7E14 - chains B and R of the 5 polymer chains in the assembly; structure by electron microscopy, 2.90 A resolution.

# Chain B
Name: Guanine nucleotide-binding protein G(I)/G(S)/G(T) subunit beta-1
Organism: Bos taurus
UniProtKB: P62871 (GBB1_BOVIN); residue numbers follow UniProt; this construct covers 2-340
Sequence (345 residues; row label = number of the first residue in the row; numbers below 1 keep their minus sign (Met-4 is residue -4)):
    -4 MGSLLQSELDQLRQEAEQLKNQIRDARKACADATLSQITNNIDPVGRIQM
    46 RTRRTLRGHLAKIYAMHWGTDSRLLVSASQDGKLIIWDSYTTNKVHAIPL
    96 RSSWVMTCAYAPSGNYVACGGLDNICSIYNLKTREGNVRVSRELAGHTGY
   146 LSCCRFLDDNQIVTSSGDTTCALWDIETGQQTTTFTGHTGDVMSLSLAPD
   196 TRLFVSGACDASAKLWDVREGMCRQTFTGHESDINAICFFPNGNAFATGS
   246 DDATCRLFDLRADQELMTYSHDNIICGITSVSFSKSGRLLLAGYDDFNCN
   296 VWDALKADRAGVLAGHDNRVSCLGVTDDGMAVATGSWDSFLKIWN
Unresolved in the structure: -4 to 2
Differences from the reference sequence: initiating methionine (-4); expression tag (-3 to 1)
Curated features (UniProtKB/Swiss-Prot):
  - modified residue: Ser2 (N-acetylserine), His266 (Phosphohistidine)

# Chain R
Name: Glucagon-like peptide 1 receptor
Organism: Homo sapiens
UniProtKB: P43220 (GLP1R_HUMAN); numbering as in UniProt (aligned over 24-463)
Sequence (440 residues; numbered 24 to 463; the number before each row is that of its first residue):
    24 RPQGATVSLWETVQKWREYRRQCQRSLTEDPPPATDLFCNRTFDEYACWP
    74 DGEPGSFVNVSCPWYLPWASSVPQGHVYRFCTAEGLWLQKDNSSLPWRDL
   124 SECEESKRGERSSPEEQLLFLYIIYTVGYALSFSALVIASAILLGFRHLH
   174 CTRNYIHLNLFASFILRALSVFIKDAALKWMYSTAAQQHQWDGLLSYQDS
   224 LSCRLVFLLMQYCVAANYYWLLVEGVYLYTLLAFSVLSEQWIFRLYVSIG
   274 WGVPLLFVVPWGIVKYLYEDEGCWTRNSNMNYWLIIRLPILFAIGVNFLI
   324 FVRVICIVVSKLKANLMCKTDIKCRLAKSTLTLIPLLGTHEVIFAFVMDE
   374 HARGTLRFIKLFTELSFTSFQGLMVAILYCFVNNEVQLEFRKSWERWRLE
   424 HLHIQRDSSMKPLKCPTSSLSSGATAGSSMYTATCQASCS
Unresolved in the structure: 24-28, 129-134, 338-343, 369-376, 424-463
Small-molecule neighbours: V6G (3-[(1S,2S)-1-(5-[(4S)-2,2-dimethyloxan-4-yl]-2-{(4S)-2-(4-fluoro-3,5-dimethylphenyl)-3-[3-(4-fluoro-1-methyl-1H-indazol-5-yl)-2-oxo-2,3-dihydro-1H-imidazol-1-yl]-4-methyl-2,4,6,7-tetrahydro-5H-pyrazolo[4,3-c]pyridine-5-carbonyl}-1H-indol-1-yl)-2-methylcyclopropyl]-1,2,4-oxadiazol-5(4H)-one): Ser31, Trp33, Glu34, Pro137, Glu138, Leu141, Leu144, Tyr145, Tyr148, Lys197, Asp198, Ala200, Leu201, Lys202, Met204, Tyr205, Tyr220, Cys226, Val229, Phe230, Met233, Gln234, Thr298, Leu384, Leu388
Reported in the primary citation:
  - binding site for the ligand HNO: Cys347
  - mutagenesis - C347A: unchanged signaling in response to GLP-1
  - mutagenesis - V332A, K346A, L349A: decreased signaling in response to GLP-1

# Interface between chain B and chain R
Residue-residue contacts (10; chain B residue first):
  Arg42(B) - Glu423(R)
  Arg52(B) - Arg170(R)
  Phe292(B) - Lys415(R)
  Val307(B) - Leu422(R)  hydrophobic
  Ala309(B) - Arg419(R)  hydrogen bond (backbone-side chain)
  Gly310(B) - Arg419(R)  hydrogen bond (backbone-side chain)
  His311(B) - Lys415(R)
  Asp312(B) - His171(R)  salt bridge
  Asp312(B) - Glu412(R)
  Asp312(B) - Lys415(R)
Interface residues without a listed pair, chain B (9 interface residues in all): Asn293

# Summary
9 residues of chain B face 7 of chain R across their interface; the contacts include 2 hydrogen bonds and 1
salt bridge. Polar pairs include Asp312(B)-His171(R), Ala309(B)-Arg419(R) and Gly310(B)-Arg419(R). The paper
reports a binding site for the ligand HNO at Cys347(R); V332A, K346A and L349A of chain R reduce signaling in
response to GLP-1.
Chain B is Guanine nucleotide-binding protein G(I)/G(S)/G(T) subunit beta-1 (Bos taurus) and chain R is
Glucagon-like peptide 1 receptor (Homo sapiens); the structure, Compound2_GLP-1R_OWL833_Gs complex structure,
was determined by electron microscopy (same publication as 7DUR, 7EVM and 7DUQ).
